7LCG - chains A and C of the 6 polymer chains in the assembly; structure by electron microscopy, 2.42 A resolution.

== Chain A (and C) ==
Molecule: Envelope protein E
From: Usutu virus
Notes: chain C of this document is another copy of the same molecule, construct and numbering; everything in this record applies to it too
UniProt: Q5WPU4 (Q5WPU4_USUV); residues 1-500 here correspond to UniProt positions 294-793 (UniProt number = residue number + 293)
Amino-acid sequence (500 residues; each row starts with the number of its first residue):
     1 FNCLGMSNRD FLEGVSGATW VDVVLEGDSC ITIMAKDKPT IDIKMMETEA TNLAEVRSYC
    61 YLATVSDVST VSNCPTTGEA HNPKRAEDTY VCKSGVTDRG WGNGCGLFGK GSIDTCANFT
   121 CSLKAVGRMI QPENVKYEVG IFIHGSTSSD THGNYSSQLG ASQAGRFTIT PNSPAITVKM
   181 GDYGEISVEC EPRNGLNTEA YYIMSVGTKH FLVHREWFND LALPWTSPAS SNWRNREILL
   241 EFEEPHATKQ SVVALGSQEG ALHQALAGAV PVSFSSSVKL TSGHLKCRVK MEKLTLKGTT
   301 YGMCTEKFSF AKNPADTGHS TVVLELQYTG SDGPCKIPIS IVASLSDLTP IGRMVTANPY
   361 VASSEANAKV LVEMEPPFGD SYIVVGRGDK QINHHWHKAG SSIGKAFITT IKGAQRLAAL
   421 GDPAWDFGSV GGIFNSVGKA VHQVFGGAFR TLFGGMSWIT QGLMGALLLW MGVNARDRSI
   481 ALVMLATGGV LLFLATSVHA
Unresolved in the structure: 14-17, 500
Disulfides: C3-C30, C60-C121, C92-C116, C190-C287, C304-C335
Covalently attached groups: N-acetylglucosamine (NAG) linked to N118, N154

== How chain A and chain C interact ==
Residue-residue contacts - 18 pairs, chain A then chain C:
  A54(A) - T76(C)
  E55(A) - T77(C)
  T76(A) - M129(C)
  T76(A) - Q131(C)
  H81(A) - S227(C)
  H81(A) - S230(C)
  H81(A) - N232(C)  hydrogen bond
  H81(A) - R234(C)  hydrogen bond
  A86(A) - D88(C)
  A86(A) - N232(C)
  D88(A) - A86(C)
  Q131(A) - L107(C)
  S227(A) - E79(C)
  P228(A) - T77(C)
  S230(A) - H81(C)  hydrogen bond
  N232(A) - H81(C)
  N232(A) - R85(C)
  R234(A) - R85(C)
Interface residues without a listed pair, chain A (19 interface residues in all): T77, E79, P83, R85, L107, M129, A229
Interface residues without a listed pair, chain C (15 interface residues in all): E55

== Summary ==
19 residues of chain A and 15 residues of chain C are in contact, with 3 hydrogen bonds. Polar contacts
include H81(A)-N232(C), H81(A)-R234(C) and S230(A)-H81(C).
Both chains are Envelope protein E (Usutu virus). Entry 7LCG (The mature Usutu SAAR-1776, Model A) was
determined by electron microscopy (same publication as 7LCH).
